4RQP - chains Q and J of the 15 polymer chains in the assembly; structure by X-ray diffraction, 3.15 A resolution.

# Chain Q
Molecule: Capsid protein VP1
From: Enterovirus A71
Notes: engineered mutation(s): K550Q
UniProtKB: F6KTB0 (F6KTB0_9ENTO); residues 1-297 here correspond to UniProt positions 566-862 (UniProt number = residue number + 565)
Chain sequence (297 residues; each row starts with the number of its first residue):
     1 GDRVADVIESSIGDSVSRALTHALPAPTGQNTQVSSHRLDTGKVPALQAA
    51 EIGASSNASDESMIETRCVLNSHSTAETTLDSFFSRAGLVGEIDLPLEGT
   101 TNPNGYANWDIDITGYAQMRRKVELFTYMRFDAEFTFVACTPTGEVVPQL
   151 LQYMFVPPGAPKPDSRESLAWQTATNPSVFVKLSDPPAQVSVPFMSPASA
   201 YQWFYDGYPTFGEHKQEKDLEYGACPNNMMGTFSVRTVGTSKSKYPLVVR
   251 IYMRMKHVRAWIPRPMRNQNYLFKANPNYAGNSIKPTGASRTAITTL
Not modelled in the structure: 1-73, 297

# Chain J
Molecule: Capsid protein VP3
From: Enterovirus A71
UniProtKB: F6KTB0 (F6KTB0_9ENTO); residues 1-242 here correspond to UniProt positions 324-565 (UniProt number = residue number + 323)
Chain sequence (242 residues; each row starts with the number of its first residue):
     1 GFPTELKPGTNQFLTTDDGVSAPILPNFHPTPCIHIPGEVRNLLELCQVE
    51 TILEVNNVPTNATSLMERLRFPVSAQAGKGELCAVFRADPGRSGPWQSTL
   101 LGQLCGYYTQWSGSLEVTFMFTGSFMATGKMLIAYTPPGGPLPKDRATAM
   151 LGTHVIWDFGLQSSVTLVIPWISNTHYRAHARDGVFDYYTTGLVSIWYQT
   201 NYVVPIGAPNTAYIIALAAAQKNFTMQLCKDASDILQTGTIQ
Not modelled in the structure: 176-188, 239-242
Sequence notes: engineered mutation Gln227 (Lys550 in F6KTB0)

# How chain Q and chain J interact
Contacting residue pairs (8; chain Q residue first):
  Ser74(Q) - His29(J)  hydrogen bond
  Ala76(Q) - His29(J)
  Glu77(Q) - Asn27(J)
  Glu77(Q) - Phe28(J)
  Glu77(Q) - His29(J)  hydrogen bond (side chain-backbone)
  Ser82(Q) - Asn27(J)
  Ser85(Q) - Asn27(J)  hydrogen bond
  Arg86(Q) - Leu25(J)

# In short
The interface between chain Q and chain J involves 6 residues on one side and 4 on the other, with 3 hydrogen
bonds. Among the polar pairs are Ser74(Q)-His29(J), Glu77(Q)-His29(J) and Ser85(Q)-Asn27(J).
Chain Q is Capsid protein VP1 and chain J is Capsid protein VP3, both from Enterovirus A71; the structure,
Crystal structure of the natually occurring empty particle of a clinical C4 strain EV71, was determined by
X-ray diffraction (same publication as 4RR3 and 4RS5).
